6OY6 - chains D and G of the 9 polymer chains in the assembly; structure by X-ray diffraction, 3.10 A resolution.

Chain D:
Name: DNA-directed RNA polymerase subunit beta'
Organism: Thermus thermophilus
Notes: EC 2.7.7.6
Reference sequence: Q8RQE8 (RPOC_THET8); numbering as in UniProt (aligned over 1-1502)
Sequence (1502 residues; numbered 1 to 1502; the number before each row is that of its first residue):
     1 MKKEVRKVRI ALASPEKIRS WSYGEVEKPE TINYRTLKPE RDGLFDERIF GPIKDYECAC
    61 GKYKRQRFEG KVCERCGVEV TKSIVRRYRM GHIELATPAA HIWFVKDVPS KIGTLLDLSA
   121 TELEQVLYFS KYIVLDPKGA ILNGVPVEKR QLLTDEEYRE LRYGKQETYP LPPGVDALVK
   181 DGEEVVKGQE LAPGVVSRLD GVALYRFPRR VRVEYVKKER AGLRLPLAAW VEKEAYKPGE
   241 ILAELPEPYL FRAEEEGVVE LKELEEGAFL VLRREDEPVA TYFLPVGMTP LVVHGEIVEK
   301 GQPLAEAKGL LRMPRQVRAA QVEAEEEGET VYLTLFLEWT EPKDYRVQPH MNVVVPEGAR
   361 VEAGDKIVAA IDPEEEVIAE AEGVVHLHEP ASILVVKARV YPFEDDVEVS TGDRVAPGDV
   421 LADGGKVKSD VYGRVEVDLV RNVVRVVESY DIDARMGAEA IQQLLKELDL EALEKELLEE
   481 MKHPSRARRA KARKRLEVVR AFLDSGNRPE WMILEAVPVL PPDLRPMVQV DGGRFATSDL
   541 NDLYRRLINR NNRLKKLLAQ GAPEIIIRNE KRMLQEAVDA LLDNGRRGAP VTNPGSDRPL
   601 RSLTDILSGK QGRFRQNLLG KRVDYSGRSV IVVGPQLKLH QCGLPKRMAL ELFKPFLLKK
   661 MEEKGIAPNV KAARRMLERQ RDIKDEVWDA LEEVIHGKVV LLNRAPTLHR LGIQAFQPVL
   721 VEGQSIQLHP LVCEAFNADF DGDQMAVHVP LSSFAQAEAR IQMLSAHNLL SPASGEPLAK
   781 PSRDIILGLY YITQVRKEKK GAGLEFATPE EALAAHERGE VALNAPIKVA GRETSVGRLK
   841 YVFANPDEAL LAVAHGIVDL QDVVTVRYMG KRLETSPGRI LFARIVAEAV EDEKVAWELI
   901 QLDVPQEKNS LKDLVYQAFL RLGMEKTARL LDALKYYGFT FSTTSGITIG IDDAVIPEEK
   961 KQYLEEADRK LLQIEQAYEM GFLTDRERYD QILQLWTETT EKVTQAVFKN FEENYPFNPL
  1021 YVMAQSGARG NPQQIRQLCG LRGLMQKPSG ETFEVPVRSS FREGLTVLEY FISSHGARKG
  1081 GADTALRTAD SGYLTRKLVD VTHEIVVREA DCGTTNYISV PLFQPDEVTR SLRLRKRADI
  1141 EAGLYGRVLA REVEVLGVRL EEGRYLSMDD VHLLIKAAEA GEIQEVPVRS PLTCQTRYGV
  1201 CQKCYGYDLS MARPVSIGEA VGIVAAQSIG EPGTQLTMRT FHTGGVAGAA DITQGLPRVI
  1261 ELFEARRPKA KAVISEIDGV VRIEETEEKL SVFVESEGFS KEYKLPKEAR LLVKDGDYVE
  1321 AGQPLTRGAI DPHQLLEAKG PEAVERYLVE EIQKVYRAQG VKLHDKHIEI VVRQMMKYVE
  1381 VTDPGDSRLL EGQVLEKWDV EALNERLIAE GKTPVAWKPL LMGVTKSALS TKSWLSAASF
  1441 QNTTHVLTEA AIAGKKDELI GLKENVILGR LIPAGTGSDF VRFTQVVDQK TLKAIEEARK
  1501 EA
Not modelled in the structure: 1-2, 1238-1253
Bound ions: Zn2+ site 1: Cys58, Cys60, Cys73, Cys76; Mg2+ site 1: Asp739, Asp741, Asp743 (shared with 1 residue of chain I); Mg2+ site 2: Asp739 (together with GTP); Mg2+ site 3: Lys840 (shared with 1 residue of chain B); Zn2+ site 2: Cys1112, Cys1194, Cys1201, Cys1204
Residues lining bound ligands: GTP (guanosine-5'-triphosphate): Arg704, Pro706, Asn737, Asp739, Asp741, Arg783, Arg1029

Chain G:
Molecule: 22-nt DNA strand
Sequence (22 nucleotides; numbered 3 to 24; the number before each row is that of its first residue):
     3 CCTGCATCAG AGCCCAAAAT AC
Not modelled in the structure: 22-24

Interface between chain D and chain G:
Contacting residue pairs (22; chain D residue first):
  Ser485(D) - DC3(G)  phosphate contact
  Arg486(D) - DC3(G)  sugar contact
  Arg586(D) - DC10(G)  salt bridge to the phosphate
  Arg586(D) - DA11(G)  salt bridge to the phosphate
  Lys610(D) - DG14(G)  salt bridge to the phosphate
  Lys610(D) - DC15(G)  salt bridge to the phosphate
  Arg615(D) - DA13(G)  salt bridge to the phosphate
  Arg622(D) - DC17(G)  salt bridge to the phosphate
  Arg628(D) - DC17(G)  sugar contact
  Ala705(D) - DC15(G)  base contact
  Ala705(D) - DC16(G)  sugar contact
  Pro706(D) - DC15(G)  base contact
  Thr1088(D) - DG14(G)  base contact
  Ala1089(D) - DG14(G)  base contact
  Gly1092(D) - DG14(G)  sugar contact
  Tyr1093(D) - DG12(G)  sugar contact
  Tyr1093(D) - DA13(G)  sugar contact
  Tyr1093(D) - DG14(G)  sugar contact
  Gln1441(D) - DG12(G)  phosphate contact
  Asn1442(D) - DA11(G)  sugar contact
  Asn1442(D) - DG12(G)  hydrogen bond to the phosphate
  Thr1443(D) - DG12(G)  phosphate contact
Also at the interface, not in a pair above, chain D (17 interface residues in all): Arg1096
Also at the interface, not in a pair above, chain G (10 interface residues in all): DC4

In short:
17 residues of chain D face 10 of chain G across their interface, with 1 hydrogen bond and 6 salt bridges.
Polar pairs include Asn1442(D)-DG12(G), Arg586(D)-DC10(G) and Arg586(D)-DA11(G). Ligands of chain D: GTP. The
Zn2+ site 1 is built by Cys58(D), Cys60(D), Cys73(D) and Cys76(D).
Chain D is DNA-directed RNA polymerase subunit beta' (Thermus thermophilus) and chain G is a 22-nt DNA strand;
the structure, X-ray crystal structure of a bacterial reiterative transcription complex of pyrG promoter at 5
min, was determined by X-ray diffraction, deposited together with 6OVR, 6OVY, 6OW3, 6OY5, 6OY7, 6P70 and 6P71.
